Entry 3D20 (X-ray diffraction, 1.05 A resolution); this record covers chains A and B.

[Chain A]
Molecule: HIV-1 Protease
Organism: Human immunodeficiency virus type 1
Notes: EC 3.4.23.16
Reference sequence: P04587 (POL_HV1B5); residues 1-99 here correspond to UniProt positions 501-599 (UniProt number = residue number + 500)
Sequence (99 residues; row label = number of the first residue in the row):
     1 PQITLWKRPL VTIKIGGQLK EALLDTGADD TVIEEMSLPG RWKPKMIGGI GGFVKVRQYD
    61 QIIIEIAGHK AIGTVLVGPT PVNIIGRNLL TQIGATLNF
Differences from the reference sequence: engineered mutation Val54 (Ile554 in P04587)
Swiss-Prot annotation at these positions:
  - region (Dimerization of protease): Pro1 to Leu5, Gly49 to Phe53, Lys55, Asn88 to Gly94, Thr96 to Phe99
  - active site: Asp25 (For protease activity)
  - site: Phe99 (Cleavage)
Ion coordination: Na+ near Asp60 (its only coordinating residue here)
Residues lining bound ligands: tmc114 (017; (3r,3as,6ar)-hexahydrofuro[2,3-b]furan-3-yl(1S,2R)-3-[[(4-aminophenyl)sulfonyl](isobutyl)amino]-1-benzyl-2-hydroxypropylcarbamate): Arg8, Leu23, Asp25, Gly27, Ala28, Asp29, Asp30, Val32, Ile47, Gly48, Gly49, Ile50, Leu76, Pro81, Val82, Ile84
From the paper describing this entry:
  - binding site for tmc114: Asp29, Asp30
  - conformationally variable residues (loop rearrangement): Gly78 to Val82
  - mutagenesis - I54V: unchanged stability

[Chain B]
Molecule: HIV-1 Protease
Organism: Human immunodeficiency virus type 1
Notes: EC 3.4.23.16
Reference sequence: P04587 (POL_HV1B5); residues 101-199 here correspond to UniProt positions 501-599 (UniProt number = residue number + 400)
Sequence (99 residues; each row starts with the number of its first residue):
   101 PQITLWKRPL VTIKIGGQLK EALLDTGADD TVIEEMSLPG RWKPKMIGGI GGFVKVRQYD
   161 QIIIEIAGHK AIGTVLVGPT PVNIIGRNLL TQIGATLNF
Differences from the reference sequence: engineered mutation Val154 (Ile554 in P04587)
Swiss-Prot annotation at these positions:
  - region (Dimerization of protease): Pro101 to Leu105, Gly149 to Phe153, Lys155, Asn188 to Gly194, Thr196 to Phe199
  - active site: Asp125 (For protease activity)
  - site: Phe199 (Cleavage)
Residues lining bound ligands: tmc114 (017; (3r,3as,6ar)-hexahydrofuro[2,3-b]furan-3-yl(1S,2R)-3-[[(4-aminophenyl)sulfonyl](isobutyl)amino]-1-benzyl-2-hydroxypropylcarbamate): Arg108, Leu123, Asp125, Gly127, Ala128, Asp129, Asp130, Val132, Ile147, Gly148, Gly149, Ile150, Pro181, Val182, Ile184

[Chain A / chain B interface]
Pairs across the interface (104; chain A residue first):
  Pro1(A) - Leu197(B)
  Pro1(A) - Asn198(B)
  Pro1(A) - Phe199(B)  hydrogen bond (backbone-backbone)
  Gln2(A) - Thr196(B)
  Gln2(A) - Leu197(B)
  Gln2(A) - Asn198(B)  hydrogen bond
  Ile3(A) - Thr196(B)
  Ile3(A) - Leu197(B)  hydrogen bond (backbone-backbone)
  Ile3(A) - Phe199(B)  hydrophobic
  Leu5(A) - Thr126(B)
  Leu5(A) - Arg187(B)  hydrogen bond (backbone-side chain)
  Leu5(A) - Leu190(B)  hydrophobic
  Leu5(A) - Thr191(B)
  Leu5(A) - Ala195(B)
  Trp6(A) - Arg187(B)  hydrogen bond (backbone-side chain)
  Trp6(A) - Thr191(B)
  Lys7(A) - Arg187(B)
  Arg8(A) - Asp129(B)  salt bridge
  Arg8(A) - Arg187(B)
  Pro9(A) - Thr126(B)
  Pro9(A) - Arg187(B)
  Leu23(A) - Gly127(B)
  Leu24(A) - Thr126(B)  hydrogen bond (backbone-side chain)
  Leu24(A) - Leu197(B)  hydrophobic
  Leu24(A) - Phe199(B)  hydrophobic
  Asp25(A) - Asp125(B)
  Asp25(A) - Thr126(B)
  Asp25(A) - Gly127(B)  hydrogen bond (side chain-backbone)
  Thr26(A) - Leu105(B)
  Thr26(A) - Pro109(B)
  Thr26(A) - Leu124(B)  hydrogen bond (side chain-backbone)
  Thr26(A) - Asp125(B)
  Thr26(A) - Thr126(B)  hydrogen bond (backbone-side chain)
  Thr26(A) - Leu197(B)
  Gly27(A) - Leu123(B)
  Gly27(A) - Asp125(B)  hydrogen bond (backbone-side chain)
  Asp29(A) - Arg108(B)  salt bridge
  Val32(A) - Ile150(B)  hydrophobic
  Ile47(A) - Ile150(B)  hydrophobic
  Gly48(A) - Ile150(B)
  Gly49(A) - Ile150(B)
  Gly49(A) - Pro181(B)
  Ile50(A) - Val132(B)  hydrophobic
  Ile50(A) - Gly149(B)
  Ile50(A) - Ile150(B)  hydrogen bond (backbone-backbone)
  Ile50(A) - Gly151(B)  hydrogen bond (backbone-backbone)
  Ile50(A) - Gly152(B)
  Ile50(A) - Val154(B)  hydrophobic
  Ile50(A) - Thr180(B)
  Ile50(A) - Pro181(B)
  Ile50(A) - Ile184(B)  hydrophobic
  Gly51(A) - Ile150(B)  hydrogen bond (backbone-backbone)
  Gly51(A) - Gly151(B)
  Gly51(A) - Gly152(B)
  Gly51(A) - Val154(B)
  Gly52(A) - Ile150(B)
  Gly52(A) - Gly151(B)
  Val54(A) - Ile150(B)  hydrophobic
  Val54(A) - Gly151(B)
  Ala67(A) - Phe199(B)  hydrophobic
  His69(A) - Phe199(B)
  Thr80(A) - Ile150(B)
  Pro81(A) - Gly149(B)
  Pro81(A) - Ile150(B)
  Arg87(A) - Leu105(B)  hydrogen bond (side chain-backbone)
  Arg87(A) - Trp106(B)  hydrogen bond (side chain-backbone)
  Arg87(A) - Lys107(B)
  Arg87(A) - Arg108(B)
  Arg87(A) - Pro109(B)
  Leu90(A) - Leu105(B)  hydrophobic
  Thr91(A) - Leu105(B)
  Thr91(A) - Trp106(B)
  Gln92(A) - Trp106(B)
  Ile93(A) - Phe199(B)
  Gly94(A) - Asn198(B)
  Ala95(A) - Leu105(B)
  Ala95(A) - Asn198(B)
  Ala95(A) - Phe199(B)  hydrophobic
  Thr96(A) - Gln102(B)
  Thr96(A) - Ile103(B)
  Thr96(A) - Thr104(B)
  Thr96(A) - Thr196(B)
  Thr96(A) - Leu197(B)
  Thr96(A) - Asn198(B)  hydrogen bond (backbone-backbone)
  Leu97(A) - Pro101(B)
  Leu97(A) - Gln102(B)
  Leu97(A) - Ile103(B)  hydrogen bond (backbone-backbone)
  Leu97(A) - Leu124(B)  hydrophobic
  Leu97(A) - Thr126(B)
  Leu97(A) - Thr196(B)
  Leu97(A) - Leu197(B)  hydrophobic
  Asn98(A) - Pro101(B)
  Asn98(A) - Gln102(B)  hydrogen bond
  Asn98(A) - Gly194(B)
  Asn98(A) - Ala195(B)
  Asn98(A) - Thr196(B)  hydrogen bond (backbone-backbone)
  Asn98(A) - Asn198(B)
  Phe99(A) - Pro101(B)  hydrogen bond (backbone-backbone)
  Phe99(A) - Ile103(B)  hydrophobic
  Phe99(A) - Leu124(B)  hydrophobic
  Phe99(A) - His169(B)
  Phe99(A) - Ile193(B)
  Phe99(A) - Gly194(B)
  Phe99(A) - Ala195(B)  hydrophobic
Also at the interface, not in a pair above, chain A (40 interface residues in all): Thr4, Pro79, Ile84
Also at the interface, not in a pair above, chain B (38 interface residues in all): Ile147, Ala167, Pro179

[Overview]
40 residues of chain A and 38 residues of chain B are in contact, with 20 hydrogen bonds and 2 salt bridges.
Polar contacts include Arg8(A)-Asp129(B), Asp29(A)-Arg108(B) and Gln2(A)-Asn198(B). Tmc114 is bound between
chain A and chain B. The paper reports a binding site for tmc114 at Asp29(A) and Asp30(A); I54V of chain A
leaves stability unchanged.
Chain A and chain B are both HIV-1 Protease (Human immunodeficiency virus type 1); the structure, Crystal
structure of HIV-1 mutant I54V and inhibitor DARUNAVIA, was determined by X-ray diffraction together with
3D1X, 3CYW, 3CYX, 3D1Y and 3D1Z from the same study.
